PDB entry 6CPZ | X-ray diffraction, 1.12 A resolution | chain A

# Chain A
Name: Immunoglobulin G-binding protein G
Organism: Streptococcus sp. group G
Reference sequence: P19909 (SPG2_STRSG); residues 3-56 here correspond to UniProt positions 304-357 (UniProt number = residue number + 301)
Sequence (56 residues; each row starts with the number of its first residue):
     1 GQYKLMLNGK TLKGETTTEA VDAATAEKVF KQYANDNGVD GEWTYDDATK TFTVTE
Modified positions: Mse6 (selenomethionine)
Differences from the reference sequence: expression tag (1-2); engineered mutation Mse6 (Ile307 in P19909)
From the paper describing this entry:
  - contacts within the chain: Lys4-Mse6, Mse6-Thr51, Mse6-Thr53

# Summary
From the paper: contacts within the chain involving Lys4, Mse6 and Thr51 among others.
Chain A is Immunoglobulin G-binding protein G (Streptococcus sp. group G); the structure, Selenomethionine
mutant (I6Sem) of protein GB1 examined by X-ray diffraction, was determined by X-ray diffraction, deposited
together with 6C9O, 6CHE, 6CNE and 6CTE.
